PDB entry 4A29 | X-ray diffraction, 1.10 A resolution | chain A

# Chain A
Molecule: Engineered retro-aldol enzyme RA95.0
Organism: Synthetic construct
Notes: EC 4.1.1.48; fragment: tim-barrel fold, residues 1-258
Amino-acid sequence (258 residues; each row starts with the number of its first residue):
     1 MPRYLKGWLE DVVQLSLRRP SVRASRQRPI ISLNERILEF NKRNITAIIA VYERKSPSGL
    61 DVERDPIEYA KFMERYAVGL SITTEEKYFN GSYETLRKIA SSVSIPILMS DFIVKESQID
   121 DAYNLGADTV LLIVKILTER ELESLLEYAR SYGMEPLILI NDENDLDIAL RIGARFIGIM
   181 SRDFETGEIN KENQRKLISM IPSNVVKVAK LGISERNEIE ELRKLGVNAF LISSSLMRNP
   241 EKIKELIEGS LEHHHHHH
Disordered / not traced: 1, 249-258
Covalently attached groups: 1-(6-methoxynaphthalen-2-yl)butane-1,3-dione (3NK) linked to Lys-210
Residues lining bound ligands:
  - 1-(6-methoxynaphthalen-2-yl)butane-1,3-dione (3NK): Trp-8, Glu-53, Ser-56, Pro-57, Ser-58, Phe-89, Ser-110, Met-180, Arg-182, Asp-183, Phe-184, Gly-187
  - D-malate (MLT): Glu-53, Ser-56, Ser-58, Phe-89, Ser-181, Arg-182, Ile-189, Gly-212, Ser-233, Ser-234
Reported in the primary citation:
  - catalytic residues: Lys-210
  - binding site for 1-(6-methoxynaphthalen-2-yl)butane-1,3-dione: Ser-181, Lys-210
  - mutagenesis - E53A: unchanged catalytic activity
  - mutagenesis - T83K: increased catalytic activity (citing earlier work)
  - mutagenesis - T83K/K210M (4-fold): increased catalytic activity

# Summary
Bound to chain A: D-malate. Covalently linked 1-(6-methoxynaphthalen-2-yl)butane-1,3-dione: at Lys-210. The
paper reports the catalytic residue Lys-210; T83K and T83K/K210M increase catalytic activity.
Chain A is Engineered retro-aldol enzyme RA95.0 (Synthetic construct); the structure, Structure of the
engineered retro-aldolase RA95.0, was determined by X-ray diffraction, deposited together with 4A2R and 4A2S.
